Entry 1WUP (X-ray diffraction, 3.00 A resolution); this record covers chain A.

# Chain A
Name: Beta-lactamase IMP-1
Organism: Serratia marcescens
Notes: EC 3.5.2.6
UniProtKB: P52699 (BLAB_SERMA); residues 1-228 here correspond to UniProt positions 19-246 (UniProt number = residue number + 18)
Sequence (228 residues; numbered 1 to 228; the number before each row is that of its first residue):
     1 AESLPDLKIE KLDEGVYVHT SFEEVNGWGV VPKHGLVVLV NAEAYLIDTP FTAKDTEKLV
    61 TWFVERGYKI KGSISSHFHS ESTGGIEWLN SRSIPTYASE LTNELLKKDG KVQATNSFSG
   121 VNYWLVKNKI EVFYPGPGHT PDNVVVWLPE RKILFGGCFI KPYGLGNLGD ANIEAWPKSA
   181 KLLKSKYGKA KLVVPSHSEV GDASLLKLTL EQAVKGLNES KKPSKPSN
Unresolved in the structure: 1-3, 221-228
Differences from the reference sequence: engineered mutation E81 (Asp99 in P52699)
Ion coordination: Zn2+ site 1: H77, H79, H139; Zn2+ site 2: E81, C158, H197 (together with acetic acid)
Swiss-Prot annotation at these positions:
  - binding site (Zn(2+)): H77, H79, H139, C158, H197
  - binding site (a beta-lactam): K161, N167

# Overview
The Zn2+ site 1 is built by H77, H79 and H139. E81, C158 and H197 form the Zn2+ site 2. Curated annotation
(UniProt) lists 5 Zn2+-binding residues and beta-lactam-binding residues K161 and N167.
Chain A is Beta-lactamase IMP-1 (Serratia marcescens); the structure, Crystal structure of
metallo-beta-lactamase IMP-1 mutant (D81E), was determined by X-ray diffraction together with 1WUO from the
same study.
